Entry 7A2W (X-ray diffraction, 0.99 A resolution); this record covers chains A and B.

== Chain A ==
Protein: Tyrosine-protein kinase Fyn
Organism: Homo sapiens
Notes: EC 2.7.10.2; fragment: SH3 domain
UniProt: P06241 (FYN_HUMAN); residue numbers follow UniProt; this construct covers 83-142
Chain sequence (61 residues; numbered 82 to 142; the number before each row is that of its first residue):
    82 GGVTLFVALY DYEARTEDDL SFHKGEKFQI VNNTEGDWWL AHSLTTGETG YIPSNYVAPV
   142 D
Differences from the reference sequence: expression tag (82); engineered mutation Val112 (Leu in P06241), Asn114 (Ser in P06241), Thr115 (Ser in P06241), Leu121 (Glu in P06241), His123 (Arg in P06241)

== Chain B ==
Protein: VSL12
Notes: fragment: vsl12
Chain sequence (13 residues; each row starts with the number of its first residue; numbering starts at 0):
     0 XVSLARRPLP PLP
Modified / non-standard residues: ACE (acetyl group) at position 0

== Interface between chain A and chain B ==
Residue-residue contacts (28; chain A residue first):
  Tyr91(A) - Leu11(B)  hydrophobic
  Tyr91(A) - Pro12(B)  hydrophobic
  Tyr93(A) - Pro9(B)  hydrophobic
  Thr97(A) - Arg6(B)
  Asp99(A) - Leu3(B)
  Asp100(A) - Arg6(B)  salt bridge
  Glu116(A) - Ala4(B)
  Glu116(A) - Arg5(B)
  Gly117(A) - Ala4(B)
  Asp118(A) - Ala4(B)  hydrogen bond (backbone-backbone)
  Asp118(A) - Leu8(B)
  Trp119(A) - Leu3(B)
  Trp119(A) - Ala4(B)  hydrogen bond (backbone-backbone)
  Trp119(A) - Arg6(B)  hydrogen bond (side chain-backbone)
  Trp119(A) - Pro7(B)  hydrogen bond (side chain-backbone)
  Trp119(A) - Leu8(B)
  Trp119(A) - Pro9(B)
  Tyr132(A) - Leu3(B)  hydrophobic
  Tyr132(A) - Ala4(B)  hydrophobic
  Tyr132(A) - Arg6(B)
  Pro134(A) - Leu8(B)  hydrophobic
  Pro134(A) - Pro9(B)
  Ser135(A) - Leu8(B)
  Asn136(A) - Leu8(B)
  Asn136(A) - Pro9(B)  hydrogen bond (side chain-backbone)
  Asn136(A) - Leu11(B)
  Tyr137(A) - Pro10(B)  hydrogen bond (side chain-backbone)
  Tyr137(A) - Pro12(B)

== Overview ==
14 residues of chain A and 10 residues of chain B are in contact; the contacts include 6 hydrogen bonds and 1
salt bridge. Polar contacts include Asp100(A)-Arg6(B), Trp119(A)-Arg6(B) and Trp119(A)-Pro7(B).
Here chain A is Tyrosine-protein kinase Fyn (Homo sapiens) and chain B is VSL12. Entry 7A2W (Crystal structure
of the Fyn SH3 domain L112V-S114N-S115T-E121L-R123H mutant in complex with VSL12 at pH 3.0) was determined by
X-ray diffraction.
